PDB entry 7CFT | electron microscopy, 3.90 A resolution | chains B and E of the 6 polymer chains in the assembly

== Chain B ==
Protein: Acid-sensing ion channel 1
From: Homo sapiens
Reference sequence: P78348 (ASIC1_HUMAN); numbering as in UniProt (aligned over 1-468)
Sequence (477 residues; row label = number of the first residue in the row; numbers below 1 keep their minus sign (Met-8 is residue -8)):
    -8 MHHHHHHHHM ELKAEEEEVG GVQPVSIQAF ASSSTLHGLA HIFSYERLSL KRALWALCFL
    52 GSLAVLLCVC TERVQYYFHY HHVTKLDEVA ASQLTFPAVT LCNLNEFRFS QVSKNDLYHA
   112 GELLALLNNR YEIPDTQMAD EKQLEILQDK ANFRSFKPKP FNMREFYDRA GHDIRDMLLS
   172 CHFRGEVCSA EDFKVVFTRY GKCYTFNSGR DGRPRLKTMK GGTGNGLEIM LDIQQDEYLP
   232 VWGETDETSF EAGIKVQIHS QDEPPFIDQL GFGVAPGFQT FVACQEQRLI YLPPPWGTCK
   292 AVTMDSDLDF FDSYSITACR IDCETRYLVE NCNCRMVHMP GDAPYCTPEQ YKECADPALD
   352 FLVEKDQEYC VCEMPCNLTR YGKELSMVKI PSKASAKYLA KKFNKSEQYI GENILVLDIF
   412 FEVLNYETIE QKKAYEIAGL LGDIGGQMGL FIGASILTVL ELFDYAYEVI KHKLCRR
Unresolved in the structure: -8 to 47, 466-468
Disulfide bonds: Cys93-Cys194, Cys172-Cys179, Cys290-Cys367, Cys310-Cys363, Cys314-Cys361, Cys323-Cys345, Cys325-Cys337
Covalent attachments: N-acetylglucosamine (NAG) linked to Asn368, Asn395
Construct notes: initiating methionine (-8); expression tag (-7 to 0)
UniProt features mapped onto this chain:
  - motif: Gly444 to Ser446 (GAS motif)
  - site: Glu79 (Involved in channel desensitization), Phe352 (Involved in the inhibition by the spider venom psalmotoxin-1), Asp357 (Involved in proton-dependent gating)
  - glycosylation (N-linked (GlcNAc...) asparagine): Asn368, Asn395

== Chain E ==
Protein: Mambalgin-1
Reference sequence: P0DKR6 (3SX1_DENPO); residues 1-57 here correspond to UniProt positions 22-78 (UniProt number = residue number + 21)
Sequence (57 residues; each row starts with the number of its first residue):
     1 LKCYQHGKVV TCHRDMKFCY HNTGMPFRNL KLILQGCSSS CSETENNKCC STDRCNK
Disulfide bonds: Cys3-Cys19, Cys12-Cys37, Cys41-Cys49, Cys50-Cys55
UniProt features mapped onto this chain:
  - site: Phe27 (Important residue for inhibition of rat ASIC1a), Arg28 (Important residue for inhibition of rat ASIC1a), Leu32 (Key residue for inhibition of rat ASIC1a, probably binds to rat ASIC1a F-350), Ile33 (Important residue for inhibition of rat ASIC1a), Leu34 (Important residue for inhibition of rat ASIC1a)

== Chain B / chain E interface ==
Residue-residue contacts (27; chain B residue first):
  Lys291(B) - Thr11(E)
  Ser297(B) - Lys8(E)
  Asp300(B) - Lys8(E)  salt bridge
  Arg317(B) - Gln5(E)  hydrogen bond (side chain-backbone)
  Arg317(B) - His6(E)
  Arg317(B) - Lys8(E)
  Tyr318(B) - His6(E)
  Tyr318(B) - Leu32(E)
  Tyr318(B) - Ile33(E)
  Glu321(B) - His6(E)
  Glu321(B) - Ile33(E)
  Asn322(B) - Leu32(E)
  Asn322(B) - Ile33(E)
  Glu344(B) - Leu30(E)
  Cys345(B) - Leu30(E)  hydrophobic
  Pro348(B) - Arg28(E)
  Pro348(B) - Leu30(E)  hydrophobic
  Phe352(B) - Phe27(E)  hydrophobic
  Phe352(B) - Leu34(E)  hydrophobic
  Glu355(B) - Phe27(E)
  Lys356(B) - Tyr20(E)
  Tyr360(B) - Gln5(E)
  Tyr360(B) - His6(E)  hydrogen bond
  Tyr360(B) - Leu34(E)
  Tyr360(B) - Gln35(E)  hydrogen bond (side chain-backbone)
  Cys361(B) - Gln5(E)
  Val362(B) - Val10(E)
Also at the interface, not in a pair above, chain B (19 interface residues in all): Asp298, Asp351, Cys363
Also at the interface, not in a pair above, chain E (15 interface residues in all): Met25, Cys37

== Overview ==
19 residues of chain B face 15 of chain E across their interface; the contacts include 3 hydrogen bonds and 1
salt bridge. Among the polar pairs are Asp300(B)-Lys8(E), Arg317(B)-Gln5(E) and Tyr360(B)-His6(E).
N-acetylglucosamine is covalently linked to Asn368(B) and Asn395(B).
Here chain B is Acid-sensing ion channel 1 (Homo sapiens) and chain E is Mambalgin-1. Entry 7CFT (Cryo-EM
strucutre of human acid-sensing ion channel 1a in complex with snake toxin Mambalgin1 at pH ...) was
determined by electron microscopy together with 7CFS from the same study.
